3TPU - chains A and B of the 4 polymer chains in the assembly; structure by X-ray diffraction, 3.10 A resolution.

[Chain A]
Protein: 42F3 alpha
From: Mus musculus, Homo sapiens
Amino-acid sequence (211 residues; numbered -3 to 207; the number before each row is that of its first residue; numbers below 1 keep their minus sign (Ser-3 is residue -3)):
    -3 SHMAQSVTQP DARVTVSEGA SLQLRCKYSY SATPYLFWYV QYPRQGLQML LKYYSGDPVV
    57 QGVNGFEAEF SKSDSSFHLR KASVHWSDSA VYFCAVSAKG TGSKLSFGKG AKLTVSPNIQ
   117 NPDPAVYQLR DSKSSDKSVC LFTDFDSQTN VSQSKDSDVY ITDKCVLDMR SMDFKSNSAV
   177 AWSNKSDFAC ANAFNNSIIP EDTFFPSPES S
Not modelled in the structure: -3 to -1, 131-132, 207
Disulfides: Cys22-Cys90, Cys136-Cys186

[Chain B]
Protein: 42F3 beta
From: Mus musculus, Homo sapiens
Amino-acid sequence (243 residues; each row starts with the number of its first residue; numbers below 1 keep their minus sign (Met-1 is residue -1)):
    -1 MGEAAVTQSP RNKVTVTGGN VTLSCRQTNS HNYMYWYRQD TGHGLRLIHY SYGAGNLQIG
    59 DVPDGYKATR TTQEDFFLLL ELASPSQTSL YFCASSDAPG QLYFGEGSKL TVLEDLKNVF
   119 PPEVAVFEPS EAEISHTQKA TLVCLATGFY PDHVELSWWV NGKEVHSGVC TDPQPLKEQP
   179 ALNDSRYALS SRLRVSATFW QNPRNHFRCQ VQFYGLSEND EWTQDRAKPV TQIVSAEAWG
   239 RAD
Not modelled in the structure: -1 to 1
Disulfides: Cys23-Cys91, Cys142-Cys207

[Interface between chain A and chain B]
Pairs across the interface (86):
  Phe33(A) with Pro97(B); Gly98(B); Gln99(B)
  Tyr35(A) with Gly98(B), hydrogen bond (side chain-backbone); Gln99(B); Leu100(B), hydrogen bond (side chain-backbone)
  Gln37(A) with Gln37(B), hydrogen bond; Phe90(B)
  Gln41(A) with Phe90(B); Glu104(B)
  Gly42(A) with Phe90(B); Gly103(B); Glu104(B), hydrogen bond (backbone-side chain)
  Leu43(A) with Leu43(B), hydrophobic; Phe102(B)
  Met45(A) with Gln99(B)
  Lys48(A) with Gln99(B)
  Tyr50(A) with Pro97(B), hydrogen bond (side chain-backbone); Gln99(B), hydrogen bond
  Phe89(A) with Gln37(B)
  Ser93(A) with Pro97(B); Gly98(B)
  Gly98(A) with Pro97(B)
  Ser99(A) with Tyr31(B); Tyr33(B), hydrogen bond (backbone-side chain); Tyr48(B); Tyr50(B), hydrogen bond
  Lys100(A) with Leu45(B); Tyr48(B); Asp59(B), salt bridge
  Leu101(A) with Tyr35(B); Gly98(B)
  Phe103(A) with Leu43(B), hydrophobic
  Asp119(A) with His134(B), salt bridge
  Tyr123(A) with Ser128(B); Ala130(B), hydrophobic; Glu131(B); Thr135(B)
  Gln124(A) with Ser128(B)
  Leu125(A) with Glu126(B); Pro127(B), hydrophobic; Ser128(B); Thr139(B)
  Arg126(A) with Phe125(B); Glu126(B), hydrogen bond (backbone-backbone)
  Asp127(A) with Val124(B); Phe125(B)
  Ser128(A) with Val124(B), hydrogen bond (backbone-backbone); Glu126(B); Glu235(B), hydrogen bond (side chain-backbone)
  Val135(A) with Phe125(B), hydrophobic
  Leu137(A) with Thr139(B)
  Asp140(A) with Thr135(B); Arg192(B), salt bridge
  Tyr156(A) with Glu176(B)
  Thr158(A) with Asp170(B); Ser188(B); Arg190(B), hydrogen bond
  Asp159(A) with Arg190(B)
  Cys161(A) with Cys168(B), hydrogen bond; Asp170(B), hydrogen bond; Arg190(B), hydrogen bond
  Val162(A) with Cys168(B)
  Leu163(A) with Gly166(B); Cys168(B), hydrophobic; Arg192(B)
  Asp164(A) with Ser165(B), hydrogen bond (backbone-side chain); Gly166(B), hydrogen bond (backbone-backbone)
  Met165(A) with Lys137(B); Ser165(B); Arg192(B); Val193(B), hydrophobic; Ser194(B)
  Arg166(A) with Ser165(B), hydrogen bond (backbone-side chain)
  Phe170(A) with Lys137(B); Arg192(B)
  Ser172(A) with Arg192(B), hydrogen bond
  Ser174(A) with Arg190(B)
  Val176(A) with Arg190(B)
  Trp178(A) with Leu143(B), hydrophobic; Leu174(B), hydrophobic; Ala186(B), hydrophobic
  Phe200(A) with His134(B)
  Pro202(A) with Ala130(B), hydrophobic
  Glu205(A) with Ser128(B), hydrogen bond; Ala130(B)
Other interface residues (no listed pair), chain A (52 interface residues in all): Arg40, Lys105, Lys133, Ser134, Thr139, Gln149, Ile157, Ser167, Ala175
Other interface residues (no listed pair), chain B (51 interface residues in all): Gly42, Ala96, Ala123, Glu129, Val141, Val167, Thr169, Pro171, Ala236

[In short]
52 residues of chain A face 51 of chain B across their interface; the contacts include 20 hydrogen bonds and 3
salt bridges. Polar pairs include Lys100(A)-Asp59(B), Asp119(A)-His134(B) and Asp140(A)-Arg192(B).
Chain A is 42F3 alpha and chain B is 42F3 beta, both from Mus musculus, Homo sapiens; the structure, 42F3
p5E8/H2-Ld complex, was determined by X-ray diffraction (same publication as 3TF7, 3TFK and 3TJH).
